Entry 8RO1 (electron microscopy, 3.00 A resolution); this record covers chains 6 and L of the 49 polymer chains in the assembly.

== Chain 6 ==
Molecule: U6 snRNA
Organism: Caenorhabditis elegans
Sequence (101 nucleotides; each row starts with the number of its first residue):
     1 GUUCUUCCGAGAACAUAUACUAAAAUUGGAACAAUACAGAGAAGAUUAGC
    51 AUGGCCCCUGCGCAAGGAUGACACGCAAAUUCGUGAAGCGUUCCAAAUUU
   101 U
Ion coordination: Mg2+ site 1: A43, U47; Mg2+ site 2: A48, G49, U69; Mg2+ site 3: C50, G66 (shared with 1 residue of chain A); Mg2+ site 4: G67, U69; Mg2+ site 5: U69, G70; Mg2+ site 6 near G70 (its only coordinating residue here)

== Chain L ==
Name: Cell division cycle 5-like protein
Organism: Caenorhabditis elegans
UniProtKB: G5EFC4 (G5EFC4_CAEEL); residues 1-755 here = UniProt positions 1-755
Chain sequence (755 residues; each row starts with the number of its first residue):
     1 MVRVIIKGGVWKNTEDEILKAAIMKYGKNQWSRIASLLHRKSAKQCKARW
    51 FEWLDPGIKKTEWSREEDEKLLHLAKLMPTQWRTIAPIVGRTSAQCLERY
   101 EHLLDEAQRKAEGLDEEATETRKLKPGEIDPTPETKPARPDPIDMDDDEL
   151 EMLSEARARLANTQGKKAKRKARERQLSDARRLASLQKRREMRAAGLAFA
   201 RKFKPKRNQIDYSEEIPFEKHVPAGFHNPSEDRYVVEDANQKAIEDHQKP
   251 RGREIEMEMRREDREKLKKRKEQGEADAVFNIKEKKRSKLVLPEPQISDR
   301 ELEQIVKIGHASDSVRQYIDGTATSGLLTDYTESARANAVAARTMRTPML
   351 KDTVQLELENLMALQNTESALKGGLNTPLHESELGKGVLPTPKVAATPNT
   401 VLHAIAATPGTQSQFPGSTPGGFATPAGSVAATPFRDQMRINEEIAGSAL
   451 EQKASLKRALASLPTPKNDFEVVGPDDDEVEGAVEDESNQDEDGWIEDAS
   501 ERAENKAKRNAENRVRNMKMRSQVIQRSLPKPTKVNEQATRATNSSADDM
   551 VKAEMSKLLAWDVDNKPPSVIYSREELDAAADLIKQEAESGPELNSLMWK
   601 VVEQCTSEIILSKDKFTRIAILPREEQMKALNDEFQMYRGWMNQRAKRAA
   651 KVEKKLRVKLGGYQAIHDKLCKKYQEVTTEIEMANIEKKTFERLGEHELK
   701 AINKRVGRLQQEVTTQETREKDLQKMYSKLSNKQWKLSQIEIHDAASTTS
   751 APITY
Disordered / not traced: 1-5, 194-203, 238-255, 270-284, 383-424, 473-494, 736-755

== How chain 6 and chain L interact ==
Residue-residue contacts (25):
  G29(6) with Arg-207(L), hydrogen bond to the phosphate
  A30(6) with Arg-207(L), salt bridge to the phosphate
  G39(6) with Arg-170(L), hydrogen bond to the phosphate
  A40(6) with Arg-170(L), salt bridge to the phosphate; Glu-174(L), phosphate contact
  G41(6) with Lys-167(L), salt bridge to the phosphate
  A42(6) with Lys-166(L), hydrogen bond to the phosphate; Lys-167(L), hydrogen bond to the phosphate
  A43(6) with Lys-25(L), sugar contact; Tyr-26(L), base contact; Gln-30(L), hydrogen bond to the base; Arg-33(L), salt bridge to the phosphate; Thr-163(L), sugar contact
  G44(6) with Lys-25(L), salt bridge to the phosphate; Tyr-26(L), hydrogen bond to the phosphate; Arg-33(L), salt bridge to the phosphate; Arg-159(L), base contact
  A45(6) with Lys-166(L), hydrogen bond to the phosphate; Lys-169(L), salt bridge to the phosphate
  U46(6) with Lys-166(L), salt bridge to the phosphate
  C55(6) with Ile-210(L), base contact; Tyr-212(L), hydrogen bond to the base
  A73(6) with Lys-171(L), salt bridge to the phosphate
  C74(6) with Lys-167(L), base contact
  G75(6) with Arg-175(L), salt bridge to the phosphate
Interface residues without a listed pair, chain 6 (15 interface residues in all): C72
Interface residues without a listed pair, chain L (21 interface residues in all): Asn-162, Gln-164, Gly-165, Arg-173, Phe-218

== Summary ==
Chain 6 and chain L form an interface of 15 and 21 residues respectively, with 8 hydrogen bonds and 10 salt
bridges. Among the polar pairs are A43(6)/Gln-30(L), C55(6)/Tyr-212(L) and G29(6)/Arg-207(L). A43(6) and
U47(6) coordinate Mg2+ site 1.
Chain 6 is U6 snRNA and chain L is Cell division cycle 5-like protein, both from Caenorhabditis elegans; the
structure, Structure of the C. elegans Intron Lariat Spliceosome double-primed for disassembly (ILS''), was
determined by electron microscopy.
